PDB entry 8OHZ | X-ray diffraction, 2.65 A resolution | chains K and W of the 28 polymer chains in the assembly

# Chain K
Name: Proteasome subunit beta type-5
Organism: Saccharomyces cerevisiae
Notes: EC 3.4.25.1
Reference sequence: P30656 (PSB5_YEAST); residues 1-212 here correspond to UniProt positions 76-287 (UniProt number = residue number + 75)
Sequence (212 residues; row label = number of the first residue in the row):
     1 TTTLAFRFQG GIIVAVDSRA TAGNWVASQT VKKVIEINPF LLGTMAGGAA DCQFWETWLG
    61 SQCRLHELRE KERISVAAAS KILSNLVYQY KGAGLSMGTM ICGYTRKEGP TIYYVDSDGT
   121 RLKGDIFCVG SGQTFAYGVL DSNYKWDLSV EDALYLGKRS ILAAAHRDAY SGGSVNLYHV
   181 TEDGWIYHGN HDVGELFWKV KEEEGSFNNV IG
Glycans and other covalent adducts: compound VOT linked to Thr1
Metal / ion sites: Mg2+: Ala165, Asp168, Ser171 (shared with Asp204(W) of chain W)
Ligand contacts: VOT ((2S,3R)-2-[2-[4-[2-(4-ethylphenyl)hydrazinyl]phenyl]ethanoylamino]-N-[(5S,8S,10S)-5-methyl-10-oxidanyl-2,7-bis(oxidanylidene)-1,6-diazacyclododec-8-yl]-3-oxidanyl-butanamide): Arg19, Ala20, Thr21, Lys33, Met45, Ala46, Gly47, Gly48, Ala49, Ala93, Gly130, Ser131

# Chain W
Name: Proteasome subunit beta type-3
Organism: Saccharomyces cerevisiae
Reference sequence: P25451 (PSB3_YEAST); residues 0-204 here correspond to UniProt positions 1-205 (UniProt number = residue number + 1)
Sequence (205 residues; each row starts with the number of its first residue; numbering starts at 0):
     0 MSDPSSINGG IVVAMTGKDC VAIACDLRLG SQSLGVSNKF EKIFHYGHVF LGITGLATDV
    60 TTLNEMFRYK TNLYKLKEER AIEPETFTQL VSSSLYERRF GPYFVGPVVA GINSKSGKPF
   120 IAGFDLIGCI DEAKDFIVSG TASDQLFGMC ESLYEPNLEP EDLFETISQA LLNAADRDAL
   180 SGWGAVVYII KKDEVVKRYL KMRQD
Disordered / not traced: 0
Swiss-Prot annotation at these positions:
  - modified residue: Ser30 (Phosphoserine)
  - cross-link: Lys69 (Glycyl lysine isopeptide (Lys-Gly) (interchain with G-Cter in ubiquitin))
Metal / ion sites: Mg2+: Asp204 (shared with Ala165(K), Asp168(K), Ser171(K) of chain K)
Ligand contacts: VOT ((2S,3R)-2-[2-[4-[2-(4-ethylphenyl)hydrazinyl]phenyl]ethanoylamino]-N-[(5S,8S,10S)-5-methyl-10-oxidanyl-2,7-bis(oxidanylidene)-1,6-diazacyclododec-8-yl]-3-oxidanyl-butanamide): Arg98, Phe99, Pro101, Asp124, Leu125, Ile126, Cys128

# Interface between chain K and chain W
Pairs across the interface (42; chain K residue first):
  Arg19(K) - Asp204(W)  salt bridge
  Asn24(K) - Asp177(W)
  Asn24(K) - Ala178(W)  hydrogen bond (backbone-backbone)
  Asn24(K) - Leu179(W)
  Trp25(K) - Gln144(W)
  Trp25(K) - Arg176(W)
  Val26(K) - Arg176(W)  hydrogen bond (backbone-side chain)
  Val26(K) - Ala178(W)
  Ala27(K) - Arg176(W)  hydrogen bond (backbone-side chain)
  Ser28(K) - Arg176(W)
  Gln29(K) - Asp175(W)
  Gln29(K) - Arg202(W)
  Phe135(K) - Leu33(W)  hydrophobic
  Ala165(K) - Asp204(W)
  His166(K) - Trp182(W)  hydrogen bond (backbone-side chain)
  His166(K) - Gln203(W)  hydrogen bond (side chain-backbone)
  Arg167(K) - Ser32(W)
  Arg167(K) - Gly34(W)  hydrogen bond (side chain-backbone)
  Arg167(K) - Val35(W)
  Arg167(K) - Trp182(W)
  Asp168(K) - Ser32(W)
  Ala169(K) - Arg27(W)
  Ala169(K) - Ser32(W)  hydrogen bond (backbone-backbone)
  Ala169(K) - Ala178(W)
  Tyr170(K) - Ser32(W)
  Tyr170(K) - Ala178(W)  hydrophobic
  Ser171(K) - Asp204(W)
  Gly172(K) - Asp204(W)
  Gly173(K) - Arg202(W)  hydrogen bond (backbone-side chain)
  Gly173(K) - Asp204(W)  hydrogen bond (backbone-side chain)
  Asp192(K) - Arg202(W)  salt bridge
  Val193(K) - Asp204(W)
  Gly194(K) - Arg202(W)
  Phe197(K) - Gln203(W)
  Trp198(K) - Lys200(W)
  Trp198(K) - Met201(W)
  Trp198(K) - Gln203(W)
  Asn209(K) - Asn37(W)  hydrogen bond
  Asn209(K) - Lys38(W)  hydrogen bond (backbone-side chain)
  Val210(K) - Asn37(W)
  Val210(K) - Gln203(W)
  Ile211(K) - Lys38(W)
Also at the interface, not in a pair above, chain W (22 interface residues in all): Ser5, Leu26, Tyr198

# Summary
25 residues of chain K face 22 of chain W across their interface, with 11 hydrogen bonds and 2 salt bridges.
Polar contacts include Arg19(K)-Asp204(W), Asp192(K)-Arg202(W) and Val26(K)-Arg176(W). Ligands of chain W:
compound VOT. Compound VOT is covalently linked to Thr1(K).
Chain K is Proteasome subunit beta type-5 and chain W is Proteasome subunit beta type-3, both from
Saccharomyces cerevisiae; the structure, Yeast 20S proteasome in complex with a photoswitchable cepafungin
derivative (transCep1), was determined by X-ray diffraction (same publication as 8OI1).
